Entry 2IBZ (X-ray diffraction, 2.30 A resolution); this record covers chains C and D of the 11 polymer chains in the assembly.

# Chain C
Protein: Cytochrome b
From: Saccharomyces cerevisiae
Notes: EC 1.10.2.2
UniProt: P00163 (CYB_YEAST); numbering as in UniProt (aligned over 1-385)
Sequence (385 residues; each row starts with the number of its first residue):
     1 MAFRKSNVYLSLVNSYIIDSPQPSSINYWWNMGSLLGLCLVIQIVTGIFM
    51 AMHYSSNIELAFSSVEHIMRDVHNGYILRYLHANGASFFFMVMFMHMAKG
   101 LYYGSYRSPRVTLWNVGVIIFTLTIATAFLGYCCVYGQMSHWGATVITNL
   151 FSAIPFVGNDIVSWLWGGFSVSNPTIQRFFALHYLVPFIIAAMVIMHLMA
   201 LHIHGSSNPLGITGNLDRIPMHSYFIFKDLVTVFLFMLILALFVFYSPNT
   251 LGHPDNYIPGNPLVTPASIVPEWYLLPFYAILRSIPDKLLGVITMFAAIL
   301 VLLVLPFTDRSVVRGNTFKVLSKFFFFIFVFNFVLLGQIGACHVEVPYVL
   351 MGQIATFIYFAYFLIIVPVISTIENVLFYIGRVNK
Differences from the reference sequence: conflict Thr122 (Ile in P00163)
Bound ions: heme c Fe site 1: His82, His183; heme c Fe site 2: His96, His197
Ligand contacts:
  - heme c (HEC), molecule 1: Trp29, Trp30, Asn31, Met32, Gly33, Ser34, Leu36, Gly37, Phe89, Met93, His96, Met97, Lys99, Ser105, Tyr106, Leu113, Trp114, Gly117, Val118, Ile120, Phe121, Val194, His197, Leu198, Leu201, Ser206, Ser207
  - heme c (HEC), molecule 2: Leu40, Gln43, Ile44, Gly47, Ile48, Met50, Ala51, Tyr54, Val65, Arg79, His82, Ala83, Ala86, Phe89, Thr127, Ala128, Gly131, Tyr132, Cys134, Val135, Phe180, His183, Tyr184, Pro187, Tyr274
  - stigmatellin a (SMA): Thr122, Ile125, Ala126, Phe129, Leu130, Met139, Gly143, Val146, Ile147, Leu150, Phe151, Leu165, Phe179, Leu182, Ile269, Val270, Pro271, Glu272, Leu275, Phe278, Tyr279, Leu282, Met295, Phe296, Ile299
  - UQ6 (5-(3,7,11,15,19,23-hexamethyl-tetracosa-2,6,10,14,18,22-hexaenyl)-2,3-dimethoxy-6-methyl-benzene-1,4-diol): Tyr16, Ile17, Ser20, Gln22, Ile26, Trp30, Ser34, Gly37, Leu40, Val41, Ile44, Val45, Ile48, Phe49, Phe188, Val194, Leu198, Leu201, Ser206, Met221, Asp229

# Chain D
Protein: Cytochrome c1, heme protein, mitochondrial precursor
From: Saccharomyces cerevisiae
Notes: EC 1.10.2.2
UniProt: P07143 (CY1_YEAST); numbering as in UniProt (aligned over 62-309)
Sequence (248 residues; numbered 62 to 309; the number before each row is that of its first residue):
    62 MTAAEHGLHAPAYAWSHNGPFETFDHASIRRGYQVYREVCAACHSLDRVA
   112 WRTLVGVSHTNEEVRNMAEEFEYDDEPDEQGNPKKRPGKLSDYIPGPYPN
   162 EQAARAANQGALPPDLSLIVKARHGGCDYIFSLLTGYPDEPPAGVALPPG
   212 SNYNPYFPGGSIAMARVLFDDMVEYEDGTPATTSQMAKDVTTFLNWCAEP
   262 EHDERKRLGLKTVIILSSLYLLSIWVKKFKWAGIKTRKFVFNPPKPRK
Not modelled in the structure: 307-309
Bound ions: heme c Fe: His105, Met225
Ligand contacts: heme c (HEC): Val96, Val100, Cys101, Cys104, His105, Asn169, Ala172, Leu173, Pro174, Pro175, Leu177, Ile180, Arg184, Tyr190, Ile191, Leu194, Leu195, Phe218, Ile223, Ala224, Met225, Val228, Leu229, Val251, Leu255

# Interface between chain C and chain D
Residue-residue contacts (59; chain C residue first):
  Tyr28(C) - Lys288(D)
  Phe62(C) - Arg109(D)
  Phe62(C) - Leu179(D)  hydrophobic
  Ser63(C) - Arg109(D)  hydrogen bond
  Glu66(C) - Arg109(D)
  Glu66(C) - Leu179(D)
  Arg70(C) - Arg109(D)
  Arg70(C) - Ser178(D)
  Arg70(C) - Leu179(D)
  Arg70(C) - Cys258(D)  hydrogen bond (side chain-backbone)
  Asp71(C) - Arg113(D)  salt bridge
  Tyr76(C) - Glu262(D)
  Tyr76(C) - Arg266(D)
  Tyr76(C) - Leu269(D)
  Ile77(C) - Leu269(D)  hydrophobic
  Tyr80(C) - Lys182(D)  hydrogen bond
  Asp217(C) - Arg298(D)  salt bridge
  Ile219(C) - Trp292(D)  hydrophobic
  Ser223(C) - Lys291(D)
  Tyr224(C) - Lys291(D)
  Tyr224(C) - Trp292(D)  hydrogen bond (backbone-side chain)
  Tyr224(C) - Ile295(D)  hydrophobic
  Phe225(C) - Trp292(D)  hydrophobic
  Phe227(C) - Val287(D)  hydrophobic
  Phe227(C) - Lys291(D)
  Lys228(C) - Lys288(D)
  Val231(C) - Tyr281(D)
  Val231(C) - Ser284(D)
  Val231(C) - Lys288(D)
  Phe234(C) - Leu280(D)
  Phe234(C) - Tyr281(D)  hydrophobic
  Phe234(C) - Ser284(D)
  Leu235(C) - Tyr281(D)  hydrophobic
  Met237(C) - Leu277(D)
  Ala241(C) - Thr273(D)
  Ala241(C) - Leu277(D)  hydrophobic
  Leu242(C) - Val274(D)  hydrophobic
  Phe245(C) - Arg266(D)  hydrogen bond (backbone-side chain)
  Phe245(C) - Leu269(D)  hydrophobic
  Phe245(C) - Gly270(D)
  Phe245(C) - Thr273(D)
  Tyr246(C) - Pro81(D)
  Tyr246(C) - Lys267(D)
  Tyr246(C) - Gly270(D)
  Tyr246(C) - Leu271(D)  hydrogen bond (side chain-backbone)
  Tyr246(C) - Val274(D)  hydrophobic
  Pro248(C) - Arg266(D)
  Asn249(C) - Lys182(D)
  Pro254(C) - Lys182(D)
  Pro254(C) - Ala183(D)
  Pro254(C) - Arg184(D)
  Pro254(C) - His185(D)
  Tyr257(C) - Leu179(D)
  Tyr257(C) - Lys182(D)  hydrogen bond
  Tyr257(C) - Ala183(D)
  Ile258(C) - Ala183(D)  hydrophobic
  Ile258(C) - Arg184(D)
  His343(C) - His67(D)
  Glu345(C) - Met62(D)  hydrogen bond (side chain-backbone)
Also at the interface, not in a pair above, chain C (38 interface residues in all): Ser24, Met69, Leu230, Leu238, Val244, His253, Pro259
Also at the interface, not in a pair above, chain D (38 interface residues in all): Val110, Tyr154, Ala259, Glu260, Pro261, Glu265, Ser278, Ile285

# Summary
The chain C/chain D interface involves 38 residues from each chain, with 8 hydrogen bonds and 2 salt bridges.
Among the polar pairs are Asp71(C)-Arg113(D), Asp217(C)-Arg298(D) and Ser63(C)-Arg109(D). Chain C binds heme
c, compound UQ6 and stigmatellin a. Bound to chain D: heme c.
Here chain C is Cytochrome b and chain D is Cytochrome c1, heme protein, mitochondrial precursor, both from
Saccharomyces cerevisiae. Entry 2IBZ (Yeast Cytochrome BC1 Complex with Stigmatellin) was determined by X-ray
diffraction (same publication as 2JBL).
